Entry 5DYP (X-ray diffraction, 2.40 A resolution); this record covers chains A and C.

Chain A (and C):
Protein: Bifunctional P-450/NADPH-P450 reductase
Organism: Bacillus megaterium
Notes: EC 1.14.14.1, 1.6.2.4; chain C of this document is another copy of the same molecule, construct and numbering; everything in this record applies to it too
Reference sequence: P14779 (CPXB_BACME); residues 1-470 here correspond to UniProt positions 2-471 (UniProt number = residue number + 1)
Amino-acid sequence (470 residues; row label = number of the first residue in the row):
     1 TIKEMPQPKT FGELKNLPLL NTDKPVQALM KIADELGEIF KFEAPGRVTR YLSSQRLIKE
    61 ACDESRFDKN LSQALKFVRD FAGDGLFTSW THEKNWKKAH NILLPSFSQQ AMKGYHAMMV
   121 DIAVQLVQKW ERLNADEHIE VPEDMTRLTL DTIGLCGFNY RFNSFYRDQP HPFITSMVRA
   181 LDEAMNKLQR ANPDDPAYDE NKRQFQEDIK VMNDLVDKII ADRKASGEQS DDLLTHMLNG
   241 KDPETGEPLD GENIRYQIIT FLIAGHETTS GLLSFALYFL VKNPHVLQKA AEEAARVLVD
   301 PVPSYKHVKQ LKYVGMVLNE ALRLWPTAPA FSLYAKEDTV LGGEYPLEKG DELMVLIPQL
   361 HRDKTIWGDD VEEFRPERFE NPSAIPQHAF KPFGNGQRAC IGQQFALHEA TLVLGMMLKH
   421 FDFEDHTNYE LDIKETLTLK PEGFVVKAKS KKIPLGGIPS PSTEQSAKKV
Not modelled in the structure: 1, 189-200, 227-228, 456-470 (chain C: 190-193, 227-228, 457-470)
Differences from the reference sequence: engineered mutation Gly251 (Asp252 in P14779), His307 (Gln308 in P14779)
Metal / ion sites: heme Fe near Cys400 (its only coordinating residue here)
Residues lining bound ligands: heme (HEM): Lys69, Leu75, Leu86, Phe87, Trp96, His100, Phe107, Ile153, Thr260, Phe261, Ala264, Gly265, Thr268, Thr269, Leu272, Leu322, Thr327, Ala328, Phe331, Pro392, Phe393, Gly394, Gln397, Arg398, Ala399, Cys400, Ile401, Gly402, Phe405, Ala406
Swiss-Prot annotation at these positions:
  - binding site ((9Z)-hexadecenoate): Tyr51
  - binding site (heme): Cys400
  - site: Thr268 (Important for catalytic activity)
What the authors report for this chain:
  - mutagenesis - D251G/Q307H: increased catalytic activity on diclofenac (proposed by the authors, not directly observed)
  - conformationally variable residues (helix shift, side-chain flip): Phe87, Lys224, Arg255, Phe261, His266
  - contacts within the chain: Asp217-Arg255 (salt bridge), Ser304-His307 (hydrogen bond)
  - binding site for heme: Ala264

Chain A / chain C interface:
Contacting residue pairs - 36 pairs, chain A then chain C:
  Gln125(A) - Arg132(C)
  Gln128(A) - Tyr166(C)
  Lys129(A) - Tyr166(C)
  Arg132(A) - Gln125(C)
  Arg132(A) - Arg161(C)
  Arg132(A) - Asn163(C)  hydrogen bond (backbone-side chain)
  Arg132(A) - Tyr166(C)  hydrogen bond
  Asn134(A) - Tyr160(C)
  Asn134(A) - Arg161(C)  hydrogen bond (side chain-backbone)
  Asn134(A) - Asp222(C)
  Ala135(A) - Asp222(C)
  Asp136(A) - Tyr160(C)
  Asp136(A) - Lys218(C)
  Asp136(A) - Asp222(C)
  Glu137(A) - Asn163(C)
  Tyr160(A) - Asn134(C)
  Arg161(A) - Arg132(C)
  Arg161(A) - Asn134(C)  hydrogen bond (backbone-side chain)
  Asn163(A) - Arg132(C)  hydrogen bond (side chain-backbone)
  Phe165(A) - Phe165(C)
  Phe165(A) - Tyr166(C)
  Tyr166(A) - Gln128(C)
  Tyr166(A) - Lys129(C)
  Tyr166(A) - Arg132(C)  hydrogen bond
  Tyr166(A) - Phe165(C)
  Tyr166(A) - Tyr166(C)
  Tyr166(A) - Arg167(C)
  Tyr166(A) - Asp168(C)  hydrogen bond (backbone-backbone)
  Arg167(A) - Tyr166(C)
  Arg167(A) - Asp168(C)
  Asp168(A) - Tyr166(C)  hydrogen bond (backbone-backbone)
  Asp168(A) - Arg167(C)
  Asp168(A) - Gln169(C)  hydrogen bond
  Gln169(A) - Asp168(C)  hydrogen bond
  Asp222(A) - Asn134(C)
  Asp222(A) - Asp136(C)
Also at the interface, not in a pair above, chain A (19 interface residues in all): Asp121, Leu133
Also at the interface, not in a pair above, chain C (21 interface residues in all): Asp121, Leu133, Ala135, Glu137, Ala225

Overview:
The interface between chain A and chain C involves 19 residues on one side and 21 on the other, with 10
hydrogen bonds. Among the polar pairs are Arg132(A)-Asn163(C), Arg132(A)-Tyr166(C) and Asn134(A)-Arg161(C).
Ligands of chain A: heme. From the paper: a binding site for heme at Ala264(A); D251G/Q307H of chain A
increase catalytic activity on diclofenac.
Both chains are Bifunctional P-450/NADPH-P450 reductase (Bacillus megaterium). Entry 5DYP (Crystal structure
of Asp251Gly/Gln307His mutant of cytochrome P450 BM3) was determined by X-ray diffraction together with 5DYZ
from the same study.
